PDB entry 5U7O | X-ray diffraction, 3.03 A resolution | chains G and L of the 6 polymer chains in the assembly

[Chain G]
Protein: Envelope glycoprotein gp160
Source organism: Human immunodeficiency virus 1
UniProt: Q2N0S5 (Q2N0S5_9HIV1); the construct lacks a stretch of the UniProt sequence and is renumbered around it, so the offset changes along the chain: 31-137 = UniProt 30-136; 146-185 = UniProt 137-176; 190-309 = UniProt 189-308; 312-321 = UniProt 309-318; 2 more segments
Sequence (481 residues; each row starts with the number of its first residue; note: 15 numbers in that range are skipped by the numbering (no residue carries them; nothing is unmodelled there); a row labelled like 185A-185L holds insertion residues (185A, then the next letters in order)):
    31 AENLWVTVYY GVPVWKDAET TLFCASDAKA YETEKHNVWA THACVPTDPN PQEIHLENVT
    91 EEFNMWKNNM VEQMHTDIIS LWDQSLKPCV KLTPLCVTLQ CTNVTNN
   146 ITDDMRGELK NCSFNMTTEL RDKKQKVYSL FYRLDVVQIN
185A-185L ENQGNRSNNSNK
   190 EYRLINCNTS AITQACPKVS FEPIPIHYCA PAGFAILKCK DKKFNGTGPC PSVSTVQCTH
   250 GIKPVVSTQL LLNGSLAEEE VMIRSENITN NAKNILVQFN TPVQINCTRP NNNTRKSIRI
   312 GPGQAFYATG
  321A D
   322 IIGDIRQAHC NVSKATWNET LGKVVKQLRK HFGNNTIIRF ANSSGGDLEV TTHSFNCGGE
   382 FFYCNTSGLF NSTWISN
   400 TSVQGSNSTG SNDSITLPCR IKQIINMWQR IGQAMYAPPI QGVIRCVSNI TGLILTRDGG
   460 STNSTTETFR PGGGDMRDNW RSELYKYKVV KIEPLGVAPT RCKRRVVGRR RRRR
Unresolved in the structure: 61, 146-150, 185A-185L, 400-410, 506-513
Disulfides: Cys54-Cys74, Cys119-Cys205, Cys126-Cys196, Cys131-Cys157, Cys218-Cys247, Cys228-Cys239, Cys296-Cys331, Cys378-Cys445, Cys385-Cys418
Covalently attached groups: glycan linked to Asn88, Asn332; N-acetylglucosamine (NAG) linked to Asn133, Asn137, Asn156, Asn160, Asn197, Asn234, Asn262, Asn276, Asn295, Asn301, Asn339, Asn355, Asn363, Asn386, Asn392, Asn448
Construct notes: engineered mutation Asn332 (Thr330 in Q2N0S5), Cys501 (Ala498 in Q2N0S5), Arg509 (Glu506 in Q2N0S5), Arg510 (Lys507 in Q2N0S5), Arg512 (Ala509 in Q2N0S5), Arg513 (Val510 in Q2N0S5)
Small-molecule neighbours: 83J (1-[4-(benzenecarbonyl)piperazin-1-yl]-2-[4-methoxy-7-(3-methyl-1H-1,2,4-triazol-1-yl)-1H-pyrrolo[2,3-c]pyridin-3-yl]ethane-1,2-dione): Ile108, Ile109, Trp112, Asp113, Leu116, Thr202, Val255, Glu370, Ser375, Phe376, Tyr384, Ile424, Asn425, Met426, Trp427, Gln432, Ala433, Met434, Met475
What the authors report for this chain:
  - binding site for 83J: Trp112, Asp113, Leu116, Thr202, Val255, Ser375, Ile424, Met426, Trp427, Gln432, Met434, Met475
  - conformationally variable residues (loop rearrangement, side-chain flip): Trp112, Ile423 to Tyr435, Met475
  - contacts within the chain: Trp112-Met434, Leu116-Met434, Ala204-Met434, Phe210-Met434, Phe382-Met434, Ile424-Met434

[Chain L]
Protein: PGT122 fab light chain
Source organism: Homo sapiens
Notes: antibody fragment or engineered binder
Sequence (213 residues; each row starts with the number of its first residue; note: 1 number in that range is skipped by the numbering (no residue carries it; nothing is unmodelled there); a row labelled like 67A-67C holds insertion residues (67A, then the next letters in order)):
     6 APTF
    11 VSVAPGQTAR ITCGEESLGS RSVIWYQQRP GQAPSLIIYN NNDRPSGIPD RFSGSPG
67A-67C STF
    68 GTTATLTITS VEAGDEADYY CHIWDSRR
95A-95C PTN
    96 WVFGEGTTLI VLSQPKAAPS VTLFPPSSEE LQANKATLVC LISDFYPGAV TVAWKADSSP
   156 VKAGVETTTP SKQSNNKYAA SSYLSLTPEQ WKSHKSYSCQ VTHEGSTVEK TVAPTECS
Unresolved in the structure: 6-7, 211-213
Disulfides: Cys23-Cys88, Cys135-Cys194

[Chain G / chain L interface]
Residue-residue contacts (15; chain G residue first):
  Thr135(G) - Leu28(L)
  Thr135(G) - Arg94(L)  hydrogen bond (backbone-side chain)
  Asn136(G) - Arg94(L)
  Asn137(G) - Ser93(L)
  Asn137(G) - Arg94(L)
  Asn137(G) - Arg95(L)
  Asn137(G) - Pro95A(L)
  Ile322(G) - Arg94(L)  hydrogen bond (backbone-side chain)
  Gly324(G) - Leu28(L)
  Gly324(G) - Phe67C(L)
  Gly324(G) - Arg94(L)  hydrogen bond (backbone-side chain)
  Asp325(G) - Gly29(L)
  Asp325(G) - Ser30(L)  hydrogen bond (side chain-backbone)
  Asp325(G) - Ser93(L)  hydrogen bond
  Ile326(G) - Arg94(L)
Also at the interface, not in a pair above, chain G (9 interface residues in all): Asp321A, Ile323

[Overview]
Chain G and chain L form an interface of 9 and 8 residues respectively; the contacts include 5 hydrogen bonds.
Polar contacts include Thr135(G)-Arg94(L), Ile322(G)-Arg94(L) and Gly324(G)-Arg94(L). Chain G binds compound
83J. From the paper: a binding site for 83J at Trp112(G), Asp113(G) and Leu116(G) among others; conformational
variability at Trp112(G), Ile423(G) and Met475(G).
Here chain G is Envelope glycoprotein gp160 (Human immunodeficiency virus 1) and chain L is PGT122 fab light
chain (Homo sapiens). Entry 5U7O (Crystal Structure of HIV-1 BG505 SOSIP.664 Prefusion Env Trimer Bound to
Small Molecule HIV-1 Entry Inhibitor ...) was determined by X-ray diffraction, deposited together with 5U7M.
